PDB entry 8F7R | electron microscopy, 3.28 A resolution | chains A and B of the 9 polymer chains in the assembly

[Chain A]
Name: Guanine nucleotide-binding protein G(i) subunit alpha-1
Source organism: Homo sapiens
Reference sequence: P63096 (GNAI1_HUMAN); residues 1-354 here = UniProt positions 1-354
Amino-acid sequence (354 residues; each row starts with the number of its first residue):
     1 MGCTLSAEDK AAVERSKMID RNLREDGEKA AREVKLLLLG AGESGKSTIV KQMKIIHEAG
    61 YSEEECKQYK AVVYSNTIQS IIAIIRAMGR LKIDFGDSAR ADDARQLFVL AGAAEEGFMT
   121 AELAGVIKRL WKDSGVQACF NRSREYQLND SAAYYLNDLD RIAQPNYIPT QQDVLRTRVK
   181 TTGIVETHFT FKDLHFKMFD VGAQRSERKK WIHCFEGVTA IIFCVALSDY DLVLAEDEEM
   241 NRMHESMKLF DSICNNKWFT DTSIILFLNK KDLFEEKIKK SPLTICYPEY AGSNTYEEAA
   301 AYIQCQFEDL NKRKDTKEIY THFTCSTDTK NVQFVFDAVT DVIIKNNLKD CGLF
Disordered / not traced: 1-4, 56-181
Construct notes: conflict Ala203 (Gly in P63096), Ser326 (Ala in P63096)

[Chain B]
Name: Guanine nucleotide-binding protein G(I)/G(S)/G(T) subunit beta-1
Source organism: Rattus norvegicus
Reference sequence: P54311 (GBB1_RAT); numbering as in UniProt (aligned over 2-340)
Amino-acid sequence (353 residues; row label = number of the first residue in the row; numbers below 1 keep their minus sign (Met-12 is residue -12)):
   -12 MHHHHHHHHG SLLQSELDQL RQEAEQLKNQ IRDARKACAD ATLSQITNNI DPVGRIQMRT
    48 RRTLRGHLAK IYAMHWGTDS RLLVSASQDG KLIIWDSYTT NKVHAIPLRS SWVMTCAYAP
   108 SGNYVACGGL DNICSIYNLK TREGNVRVSR ELAGHTGYLS CCRFLDDNQI VTSSGDTTCA
   168 LWDIETGQQT TTFTGHTGDV MSLSLAPDTR LFVSGACDAS AKLWDVREGM CRQTFTGHES
   228 DINAICFFPN GNAFATGSDD ATCRLFDLRA DQELMTYSHD NIICGITSVS FSKSGRLLLA
   288 GYDDFNCNVW DALKADRAGV LAGHDNRVSC LGVTDDGMAV ATGSWDSFLK IWN
Disordered / not traced: -12 to 6
Construct notes: expression tag (-12 to 1)

[How chain A and chain B interact]
Residue-residue contacts (45; chain A residue first):
  Ala12(A) - Asn88(B)
  Val13(A) - Asn88(B)
  Arg15(A) - Val90(B)
  Ser16(A) - Asn88(B)
  Ser16(A) - Lys89(B)  hydrogen bond (side chain-backbone)
  Ile19(A) - Lys89(B)
  Ile19(A) - Ala92(B)  hydrophobic
  Asp20(A) - Lys89(B)  salt bridge
  Leu23(A) - Gly53(B)
  Leu23(A) - Leu55(B)
  Leu23(A) - Lys78(B)
  Leu23(A) - Ile80(B)  hydrophobic
  Leu23(A) - Lys89(B)
  Asp26(A) - Lys78(B)  salt bridge
  Gly27(A) - Leu55(B)
  Thr182(A) - Asn119(B)  hydrogen bond (backbone-side chain)
  Thr182(A) - His142(B)
  Gly183(A) - Leu117(B)
  Gly183(A) - Asp118(B)
  Gly183(A) - Asn119(B)
  Ile184(A) - Leu117(B)
  Phe199(A) - Trp99(B)
  Gln204(A) - Leu117(B)  hydrogen bond (side chain-backbone)
  Arg205(A) - Thr143(B)
  Ser206(A) - Tyr145(B)
  Ser206(A) - Gly162(B)
  Lys210(A) - Tyr145(B)
  Lys210(A) - Asp186(B)
  Lys210(A) - Met188(B)
  Lys210(A) - Cys204(B)
  Lys210(A) - Asp228(B)  salt bridge
  Lys210(A) - Asp246(B)  salt bridge
  Trp211(A) - Leu117(B)  hydrophobic
  Trp211(A) - Tyr145(B)
  His213(A) - Lys57(B)
  His213(A) - Arg314(B)
  His213(A) - Trp332(B)
  Cys214(A) - Tyr59(B)
  Cys214(A) - Trp99(B)
  Phe215(A) - Trp99(B)  hydrophobic
  Phe215(A) - Leu117(B)  hydrophobic
  Glu216(A) - Lys57(B)  salt bridge
  Glu216(A) - Trp332(B)
  Trp258(A) - Arg314(B)
  Trp258(A) - Trp332(B)  hydrophobic
Interface residues without a listed pair, chain A (24 interface residues in all): Glu207
Interface residues without a listed pair, chain B (29 interface residues in all): Asp76, Thr87, Met101, Asn230

[Overview]
The interface between chain A and chain B involves 24 residues on one side and 29 on the other; the contacts
include 3 hydrogen bonds and 5 salt bridges. Polar contacts include Asp20(A)-Lys89(B), Asp26(A)-Lys78(B) and
Lys210(A)-Asp228(B).
Here chain A is Guanine nucleotide-binding protein G(i) subunit alpha-1 (Homo sapiens) and chain B is Guanine
nucleotide-binding protein G(I)/G(S)/G(T) subunit beta-1 (Rattus norvegicus). Entry 8F7R (Gi bound mu-opioid
receptor in complex with endomorphin) was determined by electron microscopy (same publication as 8F7Q, 8F7S,
8F7W and 8F7X).
